PDB entry 7GV4 | X-ray diffraction, 1.75 A resolution | chains A and D

Chain A:
Protein: B-cell lymphoma 6 protein
From: Homo sapiens
UniProt: P41182 (BCL6_HUMAN); numbering as in UniProt (aligned over 5-129)
Sequence (128 residues; row label = number of the first residue in the row):
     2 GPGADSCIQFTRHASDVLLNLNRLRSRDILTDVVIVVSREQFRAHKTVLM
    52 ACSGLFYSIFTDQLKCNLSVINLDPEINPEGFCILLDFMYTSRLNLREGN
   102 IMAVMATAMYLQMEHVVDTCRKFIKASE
Disordered / not traced: 2-5
Sequence notes: expression tag (2-4)
Residues lining bound ligands: A1ACA (5-[(5-bromo-2-chloropyrimidin-4-yl)amino]-1,3-dihydro-2H-indol-2-one): Asn21, Arg24, Leu25, Met51, Ala52, Cys53, Ser54, Gly55, Tyr58, Gln113, Met114, Glu115

Chain D:
Protein: WVIP tetrapeptide
Sequence (6 residues; numbered 0 to 5; the number before each row is that of its first residue; numbering starts at 0):
     0 XWVIPA
Modified positions: ACE (acetyl group) at position 0

How chain A and chain D interact:
Residue-residue contacts (11):
  Cys8(A) with Pro4(D)
  Ile9(A) with Trp1(D), hydrophobic; Val2(D)
  Gln10(A) with ACE_0(D); Trp1(D); Val2(D), hydrogen bond (backbone-backbone); Pro4(D)
  Phe11(A) with ACE_0(D); Trp1(D)
  Thr12(A) with ACE_0(D), hydrogen bond (backbone-backbone); Val2(D)
Interface residues without a listed pair, chain D (5 interface residues in all): Ile3

Summary:
Chain A and chain D each contribute 5 residues to their interface; the contacts include 2 hydrogen bonds. The
backbones hydrogen-bond at Gln10(A)-Val2(D) and Thr12(A)-ACE_0(D). Chain A binds compound A1ACA.
Chain A is B-cell lymphoma 6 protein (Homo sapiens) and chain D is WVIP tetrapeptide; the structure, Crystal
Structure of B-cell lymphoma 6 protein BTB domain in complex with ligand 2 at 16.25 ..., was determined by
X-ray diffraction together with 7GUD, 7GUE, 7GUF, 7GUG, 7GUH, 7GUI and 126 further entries from the same
study.
